6RDL - chains 1 and 7 of the 31 polymer chains in the assembly; structure by electron microscopy, 3.70 A resolution.

# Chain 1
Protein: ATP synthase associated protein ASA1
From: Polytomella sp. Pringsheim 198.80
UniProtKB: Q85JD5 (Q85JD5_9CHLO); numbering as in UniProt (aligned over 1-618)
Chain sequence (618 residues; numbered 1 to 618; the number before each row is that of its first residue):
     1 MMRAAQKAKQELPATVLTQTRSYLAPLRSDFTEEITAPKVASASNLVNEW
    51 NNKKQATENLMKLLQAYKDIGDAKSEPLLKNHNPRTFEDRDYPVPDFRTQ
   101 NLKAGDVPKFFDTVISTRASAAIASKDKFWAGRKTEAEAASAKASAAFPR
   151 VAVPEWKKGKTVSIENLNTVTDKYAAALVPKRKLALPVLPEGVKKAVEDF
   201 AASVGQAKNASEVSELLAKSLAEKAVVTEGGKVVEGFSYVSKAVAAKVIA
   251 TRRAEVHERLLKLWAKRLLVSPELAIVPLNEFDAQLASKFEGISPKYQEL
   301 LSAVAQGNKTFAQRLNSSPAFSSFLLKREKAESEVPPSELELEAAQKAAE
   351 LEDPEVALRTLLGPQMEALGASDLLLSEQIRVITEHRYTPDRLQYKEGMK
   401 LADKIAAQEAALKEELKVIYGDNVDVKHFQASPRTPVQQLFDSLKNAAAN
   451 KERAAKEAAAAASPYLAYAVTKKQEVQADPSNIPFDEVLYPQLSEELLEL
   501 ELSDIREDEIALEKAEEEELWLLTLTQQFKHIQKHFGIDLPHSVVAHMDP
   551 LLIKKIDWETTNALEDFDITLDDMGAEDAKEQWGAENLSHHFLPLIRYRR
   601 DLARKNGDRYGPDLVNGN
Not modelled in the structure: 1-22, 618

# Chain 7
Protein: Mitochondrial ATP synthase associated protein ASA7
From: Polytomella sp. Pringsheim 198.80
UniProtKB: D8V7I2 (D8V7I2_9CHLO); residues 1-190 here = UniProt positions 1-190
Chain sequence (190 residues; each row starts with the number of its first residue):
     1 MSSVRAGVEAGRRDLTTFTFSGLQDAPVAALSGSIKLNVAAKAGKAEVTV
    51 AAGAAKAATQVSAAALRKLSGSKISLAEVARISVLHSSIQNYLLSLSNER
   101 YQLLSQWPDFTTMYGKDFYYRAHPEDLKKFYDAADEYYKLYETVTEFDSL
   151 SALASQVVPNYAARRRSTVHPAIGSTVADGAFTNFLLSKQ
Not modelled in the structure: 1-14

# How chain 1 and chain 7 interact
Contacting residue pairs (91):
  Tyr-23(1) / Arg-81(7)
  Tyr-23(1) / Ser-151(7)
  Tyr-23(1) / Ser-155(7)  hydrogen bond (backbone-side chain)
  Ala-25(1) / Ser-155(7)
  Ala-25(1) / Pro-159(7)  hydrophobic
  Arg-28(1) / Asn-160(7)  hydrogen bond
  Arg-28(1) / Ala-163(7)
  Arg-28(1) / Arg-166(7)  hydrogen bond (backbone-side chain)
  Asp-30(1) / Arg-166(7)  salt bridge
  Phe-31(1) / Arg-166(7)
  Thr-32(1) / Ala-163(7)
  Thr-32(1) / Arg-166(7)
  Thr-32(1) / Ser-167(7)  hydrogen bond (backbone-side chain)
  Thr-32(1) / Thr-168(7)  hydrogen bond (backbone-backbone)
  Glu-33(1) / Thr-168(7)
  Ile-35(1) / Val-169(7)  hydrophobic
  Ile-35(1) / Ile-173(7)  hydrophobic
  Ile-35(1) / Gly-174(7)
  Thr-36(1) / Arg-164(7)  hydrogen bond (backbone-side chain)
  Pro-38(1) / Arg-164(7)
  Val-47(1) / Leu-103(7)  hydrophobic
  Trp-50(1) / Leu-103(7)  hydrophobic
  Trp-50(1) / Leu-104(7)  hydrophobic
  Trp-50(1) / Trp-107(7)
  Trp-50(1) / Leu-140(7)  hydrophobic
  Lys-53(1) / Trp-107(7)
  Lys-53(1) / Glu-136(7)  salt bridge
  Lys-54(1) / Gln-106(7)
  Lys-54(1) / Trp-107(7)
  Thr-57(1) / Trp-107(7)
  Thr-57(1) / Ala-133(7)
  Leu-60(1) / Lys-129(7)
  Leu-60(1) / Phe-130(7)
  Met-61(1) / Pro-108(7)  hydrophobic
  Met-61(1) / Asp-109(7)
  Met-61(1) / Phe-110(7)  hydrophobic
  Met-61(1) / Met-113(7)
  Leu-63(1) / Asp-126(7)
  Leu-64(1) / Phe-118(7)
  Leu-64(1) / Ala-122(7)  hydrophobic
  Leu-64(1) / Phe-130(7)  hydrophobic
  Gln-65(1) / Met-113(7)
  Tyr-67(1) / Arg-121(7)
  Tyr-67(1) / Ala-122(7)  hydrophobic
  Tyr-67(1) / His-123(7)
  Tyr-67(1) / Asp-126(7)  hydrogen bond
  Lys-68(1) / Asp-117(7)  salt bridge
  Lys-68(1) / Phe-118(7)
  Gly-71(1) / Arg-121(7)  hydrogen bond (backbone-side chain)
  Asp-72(1) / Arg-121(7)  salt bridge
  Glu-76(1) / Arg-121(7)  hydrogen bond (backbone-side chain)
  Leu-78(1) / Tyr-120(7)
  Leu-78(1) / Arg-121(7)
  Leu-79(1) / Tyr-120(7)  hydrophobic
  His-82(1) / Tyr-120(7)  hydrogen bond (side chain-backbone)
  His-82(1) / Ala-122(7)  hydrogen bond (side chain-backbone)
  Trp-130(1) / Ala-122(7)
  Trp-130(1) / His-123(7)  hydrogen bond (backbone-side chain)
  Lys-134(1) / Asp-126(7)  salt bridge
  Phe-148(1) / Met-113(7)  hydrophobic
  Pro-149(1) / Pro-108(7)
  Pro-149(1) / Asp-109(7)  hydrogen bond (backbone-backbone)
  Arg-150(1) / Gln-106(7)  hydrogen bond (side chain-backbone)
  Arg-150(1) / Trp-107(7)
  Arg-150(1) / Pro-108(7)
  Arg-150(1) / Asp-109(7)
  Val-151(1) / Trp-107(7)  hydrogen bond (backbone-backbone)
  Val-151(1) / Pro-108(7)
  Val-151(1) / Asp-109(7)
  Val-151(1) / Tyr-137(7)
  Val-153(1) / Tyr-101(7)
  Val-153(1) / Ser-105(7)
  Val-153(1) / Tyr-137(7)
  Val-153(1) / Tyr-141(7)
  Pro-154(1) / Tyr-101(7)  hydrogen bond (backbone-side chain)
  Pro-154(1) / Tyr-141(7)
  Trp-156(1) / Leu-94(7)
  Trp-156(1) / Ser-97(7)
  Trp-156(1) / Asn-98(7)  hydrogen bond (backbone-side chain)
  Trp-156(1) / Tyr-101(7)  hydrophobic
  Trp-156(1) / Gln-102(7)
  Trp-156(1) / Phe-147(7)  hydrophobic
  Lys-157(1) / Asn-98(7)  hydrogen bond (backbone-side chain)
  Lys-158(1) / Ser-95(7)  hydrogen bond
  Lys-158(1) / Asn-98(7)
  Asp-486(1) / Lys-116(7)  salt bridge
  Tyr-490(1) / Gly-115(7)
  Tyr-490(1) / Lys-116(7)  hydrogen bond (side chain-backbone)
  Tyr-490(1) / Asp-117(7)
  Leu-493(1) / Lys-116(7)
  Leu-493(1) / Tyr-120(7)  hydrophobic
Other interface residues (no listed pair), chain 1 (50 interface residues in all): Leu-24, Pro-26, Ser-29, Ala-37, Leu-46, Asn-51, Glu-58, Pro-77
Other interface residues (no listed pair), chain 7 (57 interface residues in all): Ile-82, His-86, Glu-99, Arg-100, Thr-112, Tyr-119, Pro-124, Leu-127, Val-144, Ala-152, Ser-175, Ala-178

# Summary
50 residues of chain 1 and 57 residues of chain 7 are in contact; the contacts include 20 hydrogen bonds and 6
salt bridges. Among the polar pairs are Asp-30(1)/Arg-166(7), Lys-53(1)/Glu-136(7) and Lys-68(1)/Asp-117(7).
Chain 1 is ATP synthase associated protein ASA1 and chain 7 is Mitochondrial ATP synthase associated protein
ASA7, both from Polytomella sp. Pringsheim 198.80; the structure, Cryo-EM structure of Polytomella F-ATP
synthase, Rotary substate 1B, monomer-masked refinement, was determined by electron microscopy, deposited
together with 6RD4, 6RD5, 6RD6, 6RD7, 6RD8, 6RD9 and 46 further entries.
